Entry 8P7X (electron microscopy, 3.03 A resolution); this record covers chains 5 and C of the 58 polymer chains in the assembly.

== Chain 5 ==
Molecule: 16S ribosomal RNA
Organism: Mycoplasmoides pneumoniae M129
Sequence (1520 nucleotides; each row starts with the number of its first residue):
     1 UUUUUCUGAG AGUUUGAUCC UGGCUCAGGA UUAACGCUGG CGGCAUGCCU AAUACAUGCA
    61 AGUCGAUCGA AAGUAGUAAU ACUUUAGAGG CGAACGGGUG AGUAACACGU AUCCAAUCUA
   121 CCUUAUAAUG GGGGAUAACU AGUUGAAAGA CUAGCUAAUA CCGCAUAAGA ACUUUGGUUC
   181 GCAUGAAUCA AAGUUGAAAG GACCUGCAAG GGUUCGUUAU UUGAUGAGGG UGCGCCAUAU
   241 CAGCUAGUUG GUGGGGUAAC GGCCUACCAA GGCAAUGACG UGUAGCUAUG CUGAGAAGUA
   301 GAAUAGCCAC AAUGGGACUG AGACACGGCC CAUACUCCUA CGGGAGGCAG CAGUAGGGAA
   361 UUUUUCACAA UGAGCGAAAG CUUGAUGGAG CAAUGCCGCG UGAACGAUGA AGGUCUUUAA
   421 GAUUGUAAAG UUCUUUUAUU UGGGAAGAAU GACUUUAGCA GGUAAUGGCU AGAGUUUGAC
   481 UGUACCAUUU UGAAUAAGUG ACGACUAACU AUGUGCCAGC AGUCGCGGUA AUACAUAGGU
   541 CGCAAGCGUU AUCCGGAUUU AUUGGGCGUA AAGCAAGCGC AGGCGGAUUG AAAAGUCUGG
   601 UGUUAAAGGC AGCUGCUUAA CAGUUGUAUG CAUUGGAAAC UAUUAAUCUA GAGUGUGGUA
   661 GGGAGUUUUG GAAUUUCAUG UGGAGCGGUG AAAUGCGUAG AUAUAUGAAG GAACACCAGU
   721 GGCGAAGGCG AAAACUUAGG CCAUUACUGA CGCUUAGGCU UGAAAGUGUG GGGAGCAAAU
   781 AGGAUUAGAU ACCCUAGUAG UCCACACCGU AAACGAUAGA UACUAGCUGU CGGGGCGAUC
   841 CCCUCGGUAG UGAAGUUAAC ACAUUAAGUA UCUCGCCUGG GUAGUACAUU CGCAAGAAUG
   901 AAACUCAAAC GGAAUUGACG GGGACCCGCA CAAGUGGUGG AGCAUGUUGC UUAAUUCGAC
   961 GGUACACGAA AAACCUUACC UAGACUUGAC AUCCUUGGCA AAAUUAUGGA AACAUAAUGG
  1021 AGGUUAACCG AGUGACAGGU GGUGCAUGGU UGUCGUCAGC UCGUGUCGUG AGAUGUUGGG
  1081 UUAAGUCCCG CAACGAGCGC AACCCUUAUC GUUAGUUACA UUGUCUAGCG AGACUGCUAA
  1141 UGCAAAUUGG AGGAAGGAAG GGAUGACGUC AAAUCAUCAU GCCCCUUAUG UCUAGGGCUG
  1201 CAAACGUGCU ACAAUGGCCA AUACAAACAG UCGCCAGCUU GUAAAAGUGA GCAAAUCUGU
  1261 AAAGUUGGUC UCAGUUCGGA UUGAGGGCUG CAAUUCGUCC UCAUGAAGUC GGAAUCACUA
  1321 GUAAUCGCGA AUCAGCUAUG UCGCGGUGAA UACGUUCUCG GGUCUUGUAC ACACXGXCCG
  1381 UCAAACUAUG AAAGCUGGUA AUAUUUAAAA ACGUGUUGCU AACCAUUAGG AAGCGCAUGU
  1441 CAAGGAUAGC ACCGGUGAUU GGAGUUAAGU CGUAACAAGG UACCCCUACG AGAACGUGGG
  1501 GGUGGAUCAC CUCCUUUCUA
Unresolved in the structure: 1-4, 1512-1520
Modified / non-standard residues: 7MG (7N-methyl-8-hydroguanosine-5'-monophosphate) at position 525, 5MC (5-methylcytidine-5'-monophosphate) at position 1375, B8T (4-methyl, cytidine-5'-monophosphate) at position 1377, MA6 (6N-dimethyladenosine-5'-monophoshate) at position 1493, MA6 (6N-dimethyladenosine-5'-monophoshate) at position 1494
Sequence notes: conflict A1003 (G119315 in 26117688)
Ion coordination: Mg2+ site 1 near G22 (its only coordinating residue here); Mg2+ site 2 near A27 (its only coordinating residue here); Mg2+ site 3: C49, U99, G100; Mg2+ site 4 near U85 (its only coordinating residue here); Mg2+ site 5: G92, A120; Mg2+ site 6 near A94 (its only coordinating residue here); Mg2+ site 7 near C95 (its only coordinating residue here); Mg2+ site 8 near G98 (its only coordinating residue here); Mg2+ site 9: A101, G102, G285; Mg2+ site 10 near A160 (its only coordinating residue here); Mg2+ site 11 near A165 (its only coordinating residue here); Mg2+ site 12 near G251 (its only coordinating residue here); 53 more Mg2+ sites not listed
Ligand contacts:
  - pentane-1,5-diamine (N2P): C574, A576, G577, A756, G757, G758, C759
  - 1,4-diaminobutane (PUT): U767, G768, U769, G770, G771, G800
  - spermidine (SPD), molecule 1: G962, C965, A966, C967, G1206, U1207, G1340, U1341
  - spermidine (SPD), molecule 2: A1323, A1324, U1325, C1344, G1345

== Chain C ==
Molecule: 30S ribosomal protein S4
Organism: Mycoplasmoides pneumoniae M129
UniProt: P46775 (RS4_MYCPN); numbering as in UniProt (aligned over 1-205)
Chain sequence (205 residues; numbered 1 to 205; the number before each row is that of its first residue):
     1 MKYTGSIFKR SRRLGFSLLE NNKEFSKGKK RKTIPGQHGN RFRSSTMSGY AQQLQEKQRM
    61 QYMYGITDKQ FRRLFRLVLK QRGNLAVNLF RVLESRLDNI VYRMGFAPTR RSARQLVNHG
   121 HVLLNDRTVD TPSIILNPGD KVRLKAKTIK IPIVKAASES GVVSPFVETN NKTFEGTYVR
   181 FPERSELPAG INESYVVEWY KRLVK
Unresolved in the structure: 1

== How chain 5 and chain C interact ==
Residue-residue contacts (114; chain 5 residue first):
  A9(5) with Glu198(C), hydrogen bond to the base; Arg202(C), hydrogen bond to the sugar
  A27(5) with Arg202(C), hydrogen bond to the base
  G28(5) with Leu203(C), sugar contact
  G29(5) with Arg72(C), salt bridge to the phosphate; Leu203(C), phosphate contact
  A294(5) with Lys205(C), salt bridge to the phosphate
  C397(5) with Arg73(C), phosphate contact
  G398(5) with Lys69(C), phosphate contact; Gln70(C), phosphate contact; Thr131(C), sugar contact; Ser133(C), phosphate contact
  C399(5) with Asn118(C), hydrogen bond to the sugar; Thr131(C), sugar contact; Pro132(C), sugar contact; Ser133(C), phosphate contact
  G400(5) with Lys2(C), base contact; Arg114(C), salt bridge to the phosphate; Asn118(C), hydrogen bond to the phosphate; Pro132(C), phosphate contact
  U401(5) with Lys2(C), base contact; Arg111(C), salt bridge to the phosphate
  G402(5) with Arg111(C), hydrogen bond to the phosphate; Gln115(C), sugar contact
  A403(5) with Thr109(C), phosphate contact; Arg111(C), salt bridge to the phosphate; Ser112(C), phosphate contact; Gln115(C), sugar contact
  A404(5) with Pro108(C), sugar contact; Thr109(C), hydrogen bond to the phosphate
  C405(5) with Asn22(C), phosphate contact
  G406(5) with Lys27(C), salt bridge to the phosphate
  A407(5) with Lys27(C), phosphate contact
  U408(5) with Lys27(C), phosphate contact; Gly28(C), base contact; Lys29(C), hydrogen bond to the sugar; Lys30(C), base contact
  G409(5) with Gly28(C), base contact; Lys29(C), base contact; Arg31(C), base contact
  A422(5) with Lys29(C), sugar contact
  U423(5) with Arg12(C), phosphate contact; Lys29(C), salt bridge to the phosphate; Arg31(C), salt bridge to the phosphate; Gly36(C), sugar contact
  U424(5) with Arg12(C), salt bridge to the phosphate; Arg31(C), salt bridge to the phosphate; Pro35(C), phosphate contact
  G425(5) with Ser6(C), hydrogen bond to the phosphate; Lys9(C), phosphate contact; Arg31(C), sugar contact
  U426(5) with Phe8(C), phosphate contact; Arg12(C), salt bridge to the phosphate
  A427(5) with Gly5(C), phosphate contact; Ile7(C), phosphate contact; Phe8(C), hydrogen bond to the phosphate; Lys23(C), salt bridge to the phosphate
  C433(5) with Ile151(C), sugar contact; Pro152(C), sugar contact; Ile153(C), sugar contact
  U434(5) with Gln115(C), hydrogen bond to the base; His119(C), hydrogen bond to the sugar; His121(C), hydrogen bond to the sugar; Ile151(C), sugar contact
  U435(5) with His119(C), hydrogen bond to the sugar
  U436(5) with Asn118(C), sugar contact; His119(C), base contact; Asp130(C), hydrogen bond to the sugar
  U488(5) with Lys147(C), hydrogen bond to the sugar
  A493(5) with Gln115(C), base contact; His119(C), hydrogen bond to the base
  A497(5) with Lys2(C), base contact
  U506(5) with Tyr50(C), sugar contact
  A507(5) with Ser48(C), hydrogen bond to the phosphate; Tyr50(C), hydrogen bond to the base; Ala51(C), sugar contact; Leu54(C), base contact
  A508(5) with Met47(C), phosphate contact
  C509(5) with His38(C), hydrogen bond to the base; Arg41(C), salt bridge to the phosphate
  U510(5) with His38(C), hydrogen bond to the sugar; Arg41(C), salt bridge to the phosphate
  G538(5) with Gln37(C), sugar contact
  G539(5) with Gly36(C), sugar contact; Gln37(C), hydrogen bond to the sugar
  U540(5) with Lys9(C), salt bridge to the phosphate; Arg13(C), hydrogen bond to the phosphate; Pro35(C), phosphate contact; Gly36(C), sugar contact
  C541(5) with Lys9(C), salt bridge to the phosphate; Arg10(C), salt bridge to the phosphate; Arg13(C), salt bridge to the phosphate
  G542(5) with Arg10(C), salt bridge to the phosphate; Leu54(C), phosphate contact; Gln58(C), hydrogen bond to the phosphate
  C543(5) with Lys57(C), salt bridge to the phosphate; Gln58(C), hydrogen bond to the phosphate; Asp68(C), sugar contact
  A544(5) with Lys2(C), hydrogen bond to the base; Thr67(C), hydrogen bond to the phosphate; Asp68(C), phosphate contact; Lys69(C), phosphate contact
  A545(5) with Lys2(C), phosphate contact; Lys69(C), salt bridge to the phosphate
  A611(5) with Lys80(C), phosphate contact
  U617(5) with Arg127(C), hydrogen bond to the sugar; Thr128(C), base contact; Val129(C), base contact; Asp130(C), hydrogen bond to the base; Thr131(C), hydrogen bond to the base
  U618(5) with Ile134(C), sugar contact; Ile135(C), sugar contact
  A619(5) with Arg73(C), hydrogen bond to the sugar
  A620(5) with Arg73(C), salt bridge to the phosphate
Also at the interface, not in a pair above, chain 5 (55 interface residues in all): U7, G8, U414, C415, U417, G612
Also at the interface, not in a pair above, chain C (65 interface residues in all): Asn40, Gln61, Gln81, Trp199

== Summary ==
55 residues of chain 5 face 65 of chain C across their interface; the contacts include 31 hydrogen bonds and
22 salt bridges. Polar pairs include A9(5)-Glu198(C), A27(5)-Arg202(C) and U434(5)-Gln115(C). Ligands of chain
5: spermidine, pentane-1,5-diamine and 1,4-diaminobutane.
Chain 5 is 16S ribosomal RNA and chain C is 30S ribosomal protein S4, both from Mycoplasmoides pneumoniae
M129; the structure, Mycoplasma pneumoniae 70S ribosome in chloramphenicol-treated cells, was determined by
electron microscopy, deposited together with 8P6P, 8P7Y, 8P8B, 8P8V and 8P8W.
